7UH8 - chains A and H of the 4 polymer chains in the assembly; structure by X-ray diffraction, 2.75 A resolution.

# Chain A
Name: Integrin alpha-IIb heavy chain
Source organism: Homo sapiens
Reference sequence: P08514 (ITA2B_HUMAN); residues 1-457 here correspond to UniProt positions 32-488 (UniProt number = residue number + 31)
Amino-acid sequence (457 residues; row label = number of the first residue in the row):
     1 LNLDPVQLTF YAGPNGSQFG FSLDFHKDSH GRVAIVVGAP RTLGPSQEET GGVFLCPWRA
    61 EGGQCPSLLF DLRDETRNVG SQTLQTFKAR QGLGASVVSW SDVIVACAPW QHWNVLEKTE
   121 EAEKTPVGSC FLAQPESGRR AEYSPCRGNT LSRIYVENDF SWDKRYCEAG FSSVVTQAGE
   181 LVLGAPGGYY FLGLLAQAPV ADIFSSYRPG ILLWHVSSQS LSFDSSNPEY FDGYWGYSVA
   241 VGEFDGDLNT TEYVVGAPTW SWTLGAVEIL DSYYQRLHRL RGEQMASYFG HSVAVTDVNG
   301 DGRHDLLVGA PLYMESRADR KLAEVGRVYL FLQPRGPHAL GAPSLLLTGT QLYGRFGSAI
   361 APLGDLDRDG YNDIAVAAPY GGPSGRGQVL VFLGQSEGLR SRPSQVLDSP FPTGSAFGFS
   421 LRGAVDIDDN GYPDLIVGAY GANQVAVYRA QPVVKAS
Not modelled in the structure: 455-457
Disulfide bonds: Cys56-Cys65, Cys107-Cys130, Cys146-Cys167
Bound ions: Ca2+ site 1: Glu243, Asp245, Asp247, Thr250, Glu252; Ca2+ site 2: Asp297, Asn299, Asp301, Arg303, Asp305; Ca2+ site 3: Asp365, Asp367, Asp369, Tyr371, Asp373; Ca2+ site 4: Asp426, Asp428, Asn430, Tyr432, Asp434
Residues lining bound ligands: Roxifiban (N9U): Asp159, Phe160, Tyr189, Tyr190, Leu192, Asp224, Ser225, Phe231
UniProt features mapped onto this chain:
  - binding site (Ca(2+)): Glu243, Asp245, Asp247, Thr250, Glu252, Asp297, Asn299, Asp301, Arg303, Asp305, Asp365, Asp367, Asp369, Tyr371, Asp373, Asp426, Asp428, Asn430, Tyr432, Asp434
  - glycosylation (N-linked (GlcNAc...) asparagine): Asn15, Asn249
Reported in the primary citation:
  - binding site for Roxifiban: Asp224

# Chain H
Name: 10E5 Fab heavy chain
Source organism: Mus musculus
Notes: antibody fragment or engineered binder
Amino-acid sequence (221 residues; each row starts with the number of its first residue):
     1 EVQLQQSGAE LVKPGASVKL SCTASGFNIK DTYVHWVKQR PEQGLEWIGR IDPANGYTKY
    61 DPKFQGKATI TADTSSNTAY LQLSSLTSED TAVYYCVRPL YDYYAMDYWG QGTSVTVSSA
   121 KTTAPSVYPL APVCGDTTGS SVTLGCLVKG YFPEPVTLTW NSGSLSSGVH TFPAVLQSDL
   181 YTLSSSVTVT SSTWPSQSIT CNVAHPASST KVDKKIEPRG P
Not modelled in the structure: 135-137, 220-221
Disulfide bonds: Cys22-Cys96, Cys146-Cys201

# Interface between chain A and chain H
Contacting residue pairs - 23 pairs, chain A then chain H:
  Arg77(A) with Asp102(H), salt bridge
  Val79(A) with Tyr104(H), hydrophobic
  Gly80(A) with Tyr104(H)
  Gln82(A) with Tyr104(H), hydrogen bond
  Leu84(A) with Tyr104(H)
  Glu117(A) with Lys59(H), salt bridge
  Asn149(A) with Tyr33(H), hydrogen bond; Tyr104(H), hydrogen bond
  Ile154(A) with Tyr57(H)
  Glu157(A) with Tyr57(H), hydrogen bond
  Asn158(A) with Tyr57(H)
  Ser205(A) with Tyr101(H)
  Ser206(A) with Tyr101(H)
  Ile211(A) with Asp102(H)
  Leu213(A) with Asp102(H); Tyr103(H), hydrogen bond (backbone-backbone); Tyr104(H)
  Trp214(A) with Tyr101(H); Tyr103(H)
  His215(A) with Asp31(H); Thr32(H); Tyr101(H), hydrogen bond (backbone-backbone); Tyr103(H)
Interface residues without a listed pair, chain H (11 interface residues in all): Pro99, Leu100

# Overview
Chain A and chain H form an interface of 16 and 11 residues respectively, with 6 hydrogen bonds and 2 salt
bridges. Polar pairs include Arg77(A)-Asp102(H), Glu117(A)-Lys59(H) and Gln82(A)-Tyr104(H). Ligands of chain
A: Roxifiban. From UniProt: 20 Ca2+-binding residues on chain A. The paper reports a binding site for
Roxifiban at Asp224(A).
Chain A is Integrin alpha-IIb heavy chain (Homo sapiens) and chain H is 10E5 Fab heavy chain (Mus musculus);
the structure, Integrin alpha IIB beta3 complex with roxifiban (Mn/Ca), was determined by X-ray diffraction
(same publication as 7L8P, 7TCT, 7TD8, 7THO, 7TMZ, 7TPD and 15 further entries).
